PDB entry 5K9Q | X-ray diffraction, 2.50 A resolution | chains B and L of the 12 polymer chains in the assembly

Chain B:
Protein: Hemagglutinin HA2
From: Influenza A virus (strain A/Hong Kong/1/1968 H3N2)
Reference sequence: Q91MA7 (HEMA_I68A4); residues 3-172 here correspond to UniProt positions 348-517 (UniProt number = residue number + 345)
Amino-acid sequence (170 residues; row label = number of the first residue in the row):
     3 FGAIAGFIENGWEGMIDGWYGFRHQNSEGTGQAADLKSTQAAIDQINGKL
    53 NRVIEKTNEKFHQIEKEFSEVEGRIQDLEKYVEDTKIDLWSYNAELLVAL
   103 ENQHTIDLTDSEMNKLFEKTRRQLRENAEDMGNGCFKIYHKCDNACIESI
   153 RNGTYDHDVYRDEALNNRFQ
Disordered / not traced: 3, 172
Disulfides: Cys144-Cys148
Covalent attachments: N-acetylglucosamine (NAG) linked to Asn154
UniProt features mapped onto this chain:
  - glycosylation: Asn154 (N-linked (GlcNAc...) asparagine)

Chain L:
Protein: 16.a.26 Light chain
From: Homo sapiens
Amino-acid sequence (214 residues; numbered 1 to 214; the number before each row is that of its first residue):
     1 DIQMTQSPVSLSASVGDRVTITCRASQSIGKFLNWYQQKPGRAPKLLIYY
    51 ASNLETGGPSRFSGRGSETEFSLTISSLQPEDFATYYCQQSNNVPHTFGQ
   101 GTKLEIKRTVAAPSVFIFPPSDEQLKSGTASVVCLLNNFYPREAKVQWKV
   151 DNALQSGNSQESVTEQDSKDSTYSLSSTLTLSKADYEKHKVYACEVTHQG
   201 LSSPVTKSFNRGEC
Disulfides: Cys23-Cys88, Cys134-Cys194

How chain B and chain L interact:
Contacting residue pairs (5):
  Asn53(B) - Phe32(L)
  Ile56(B) - Tyr50(L)
  Lys58(B) - Glu68(L)  salt bridge
  Thr59(B) - Ser67(L)  hydrogen bond
  Thr59(B) - Glu68(L)  hydrogen bond (backbone-side chain)
Also at the interface, not in a pair above, chain B (5 interface residues in all): Glu57
Also at the interface, not in a pair above, chain L (5 interface residues in all): Gly30

Summary:
Chain B and chain L each contribute 5 residues to their interface, with 2 hydrogen bonds and 1 salt bridge.
Polar contacts include Lys58(B)-Glu68(L), Thr59(B)-Ser67(L) and Thr59(B)-Glu68(L). Covalently linked
N-acetylglucosamine: at Asn154(B).
Chain B is Hemagglutinin HA2 (Influenza A virus (strain A/Hong Kong/1/1968 H3N2)) and chain L is 16.a.26 Light
chain (Homo sapiens); the structure, Crystal structure of multidonor HV1-18-class broadly neutralizing
Influenza A antibody 16.a.26 in complex with A/Hong Kong/1-4-MA21-1/1968 ..., was determined by X-ray
diffraction, deposited together with 5K9O.
